8TTL - chains B and C of the 6 polymer chains in the assembly; structure by electron microscopy, 2.60 A resolution.

[Chain B (and C)]
Molecule: Microtubule-associated protein tau
Organism: Homo sapiens
Notes: chain C of this document is another copy of the same molecule, construct and numbering; everything in this record applies to it too
Reference sequence: P10636 (TAU_HUMAN), isoform P10636-6; residues 59-441 here correspond to UniProt positions 1-383 (UniProt number = residue number - 58)
Chain sequence (383 residues; each row starts with the number of its first residue):
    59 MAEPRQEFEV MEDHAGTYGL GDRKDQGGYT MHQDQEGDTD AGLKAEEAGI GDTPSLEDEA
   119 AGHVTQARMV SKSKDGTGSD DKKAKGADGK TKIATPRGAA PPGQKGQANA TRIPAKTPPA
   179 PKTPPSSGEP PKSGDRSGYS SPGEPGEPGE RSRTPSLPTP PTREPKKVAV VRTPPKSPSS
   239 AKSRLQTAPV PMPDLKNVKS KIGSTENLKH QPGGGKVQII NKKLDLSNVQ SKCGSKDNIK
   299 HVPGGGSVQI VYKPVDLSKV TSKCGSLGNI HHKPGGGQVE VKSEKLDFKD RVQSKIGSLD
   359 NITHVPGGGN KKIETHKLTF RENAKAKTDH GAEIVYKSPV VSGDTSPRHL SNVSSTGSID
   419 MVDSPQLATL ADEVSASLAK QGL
Disordered / not traced: 59-350, 441
Sequence notes: engineered mutation Glu202 (Ser144 in P10636), Glu205 (Thr147 in P10636), Glu208 (Ser150 in P10636)
Reported in the primary citation:
  - post-translational modification sites: Asp421
  - post-translational modification sites: Ser396, Ser400, Thr403, Ser404 (citing earlier work)

[Interface between chain B and chain C]
Pairs across the interface (216; chain B residue first):
  Ser352(B) - Ser352(C)
  Lys353(B) - Ser352(C)  hydrogen bond (backbone-backbone)
  Lys353(B) - Lys353(C)
  Lys353(B) - Ile354(C)
  Ile354(B) - Ile354(C)  hydrophobic
  Ile354(B) - Gly355(C)
  Ile354(B) - Ser356(C)  hydrogen bond (backbone-side chain)
  Ser356(B) - Ser356(C)
  Ser356(B) - Leu357(C)  hydrogen bond (backbone-backbone)
  Leu357(B) - Leu357(C)
  Asp358(B) - Leu357(C)  hydrogen bond (backbone-backbone)
  Asp358(B) - Asp358(C)
  Asp358(B) - Lys375(C)  salt bridge
  Asn359(B) - Asp358(C)  hydrogen bond (backbone-backbone)
  Asn359(B) - Asn359(C)  hydrogen bond
  Asn359(B) - Ile360(C)  hydrogen bond (backbone-backbone)
  Asn359(B) - Thr373(C)
  Asn359(B) - His374(C)  hydrogen bond (side chain-backbone)
  Asn359(B) - Lys375(C)
  Ile360(B) - Leu357(C)
  Ile360(B) - Ile360(C)
  Thr361(B) - Ile360(C)  hydrogen bond (backbone-backbone)
  Thr361(B) - Thr361(C)
  Thr361(B) - His362(C)  hydrogen bond (backbone-backbone)
  Thr361(B) - Glu372(C)
  Thr361(B) - Thr373(C)  hydrogen bond
  His362(B) - His362(C)
  His362(B) - Pro364(C)
  Val363(B) - His362(C)  hydrogen bond (backbone-backbone)
  Val363(B) - Val363(C)
  Val363(B) - Pro364(C)
  Val363(B) - Gly365(C)  hydrogen bond (backbone-backbone)
  Val363(B) - Asn368(C)
  Pro364(B) - Pro364(C)
  Pro364(B) - Gly365(C)
  Gly365(B) - Gly365(C)
  Gly365(B) - Asn368(C)  hydrogen bond (backbone-side chain)
  Gly366(B) - Gly366(C)
  Gly366(B) - Asn368(C)
  Gly367(B) - Gly366(C)  hydrogen bond (backbone-backbone)
  Gly367(B) - Gly367(C)
  Gly367(B) - Asn368(C)  hydrogen bond (backbone-side chain)
  Asn368(B) - Asn368(C)  hydrogen bond (backbone-side chain)
  Asn368(B) - Lys369(C)  hydrogen bond (backbone-backbone)
  Lys369(B) - Lys369(C)
  Lys370(B) - Lys369(C)  hydrogen bond (backbone-backbone)
  Lys370(B) - Lys370(C)
  Ile371(B) - Lys370(C)  hydrogen bond (backbone-backbone)
  Ile371(B) - Ile371(C)  hydrophobic
  Ile371(B) - Glu372(C)  hydrogen bond (backbone-backbone)
  Glu372(B) - Lys370(C)  salt bridge
  Glu372(B) - Glu372(C)
  Thr373(B) - Glu372(C)  hydrogen bond (backbone-backbone)
  Thr373(B) - Thr373(C)
  Thr373(B) - His374(C)  hydrogen bond (backbone-backbone)
  His374(B) - His374(C)
  His374(B) - Asp421(C)  salt bridge
  Lys375(B) - His374(C)  hydrogen bond (backbone-backbone)
  Lys375(B) - Lys375(C)
  Lys375(B) - Leu376(C)  hydrogen bond (backbone-backbone)
  Leu376(B) - Leu376(C)
  Leu376(B) - Asp421(C)
  Thr377(B) - Leu376(C)  hydrogen bond (backbone-backbone)
  Thr377(B) - Thr377(C)
  Thr377(B) - Phe378(C)  hydrogen bond (backbone-backbone)
  Phe378(B) - Phe378(C)  hydrophobic
  Phe378(B) - Pro423(C)  hydrophobic
  Arg379(B) - Phe378(C)  hydrogen bond (backbone-backbone)
  Arg379(B) - Arg379(C)
  Arg379(B) - Glu380(C)  hydrogen bond (backbone-backbone)
  Glu380(B) - Glu380(C)
  Asn381(B) - Phe378(C)  hydrogen bond (side chain-backbone)
  Asn381(B) - Arg379(C)
  Asn381(B) - Glu380(C)
  Asn381(B) - Asn381(C)  hydrogen bond (side chain-backbone)
  Asn381(B) - Leu425(C)
  Ala382(B) - Asn381(C)  hydrogen bond (backbone-backbone)
  Ala382(B) - Ala382(C)
  Ala382(B) - Thr427(C)
  Lys383(B) - Ala382(C)
  Lys383(B) - Lys383(C)
  Lys383(B) - Ala384(C)  hydrogen bond (backbone-backbone)
  Lys383(B) - Thr427(C)
  Ala384(B) - Ala384(C)
  Lys385(B) - Ala384(C)  hydrogen bond (backbone-backbone)
  Lys385(B) - Lys385(C)
  Lys385(B) - Thr386(C)  hydrogen bond (backbone-backbone)
  Thr386(B) - Thr386(C)  hydrogen bond (side chain-backbone)
  Asp387(B) - Thr386(C)  hydrogen bond (backbone-backbone)
  Asp387(B) - Asp387(C)
  Asp387(B) - His388(C)
  His388(B) - Asp387(C)
  His388(B) - His388(C)
  Gly389(B) - His388(C)  hydrogen bond (backbone-backbone)
  Ala390(B) - Thr386(C)
  Ala390(B) - Asp387(C)
  Ala390(B) - His388(C)  hydrogen bond (backbone-backbone)
  Ala390(B) - Ala390(C)
  Glu391(B) - Ala390(C)  hydrogen bond (backbone-backbone)
  Glu391(B) - Glu391(C)
  Glu391(B) - Ile392(C)  hydrogen bond (backbone-backbone)
  Ile392(B) - Thr386(C)
  Ile392(B) - Ile392(C)
  Ile392(B) - Leu428(C)  hydrophobic
  Val393(B) - Ile392(C)  hydrogen bond (backbone-backbone)
  Val393(B) - Val393(C)
  Val393(B) - Tyr394(C)  hydrogen bond (backbone-backbone)
  Val393(B) - Ser396(C)
  Tyr394(B) - Tyr394(C)  hydrophobic
  Tyr394(B) - Ala429(C)  hydrogen bond (side chain-backbone)
  Tyr394(B) - Asp430(C)
  Lys395(B) - Tyr394(C)  hydrogen bond (backbone-backbone)
  Lys395(B) - Lys395(C)
  Lys395(B) - Asp430(C)  salt bridge
  Ser396(B) - Ser396(C)
  Pro397(B) - Ser396(C)
  Pro397(B) - Pro397(C)
  Val398(B) - Pro397(C)  hydrogen bond (backbone-backbone)
  Val398(B) - Val398(C)
  Val398(B) - Val399(C)  hydrogen bond (backbone-backbone)
  Val399(B) - Val399(C)
  Ser400(B) - Val399(C)  hydrogen bond (backbone-backbone)
  Ser400(B) - Ser400(C)
  Gly401(B) - Val399(C)  hydrogen bond (backbone-backbone)
  Gly401(B) - Ser400(C)
  Gly401(B) - Gly401(C)
  Gly401(B) - Asp402(C)
  Asp402(B) - Asp402(C)  hydrogen bond (backbone-side chain)
  Asp402(B) - Thr403(C)  hydrogen bond (backbone-backbone)
  Thr403(B) - Thr403(C)
  Ser404(B) - Thr403(C)  hydrogen bond (backbone-backbone)
  Ser404(B) - Ser404(C)
  Ser404(B) - Pro405(C)
  Ser404(B) - Arg406(C)  hydrogen bond
  Pro405(B) - Pro405(C)
  Arg406(B) - Pro405(C)  hydrogen bond (backbone-backbone)
  Arg406(B) - Arg406(C)
  Arg406(B) - His407(C)  hydrogen bond (backbone-backbone)
  His407(B) - His407(C)
  His407(B) - Leu408(C)
  Leu408(B) - Pro405(C)
  Leu408(B) - Leu408(C)
  Ser409(B) - Leu408(C)  hydrogen bond (backbone-backbone)
  Ser409(B) - Ser409(C)
  Ser409(B) - Asn410(C)  hydrogen bond (backbone-backbone)
  Asn410(B) - Asn410(C)  hydrogen bond
  Val411(B) - Asn410(C)  hydrogen bond (backbone-backbone)
  Val411(B) - Val411(C)
  Val411(B) - Ser412(C)  hydrogen bond (backbone-backbone)
  Ser412(B) - Ser412(C)
  Ser413(B) - Ser412(C)  hydrogen bond (backbone-backbone)
  Ser413(B) - Ser413(C)
  Ser413(B) - Thr414(C)  hydrogen bond (backbone-backbone)
  Thr414(B) - Thr414(C)
  Gly415(B) - Thr414(C)  hydrogen bond (backbone-backbone)
  Gly415(B) - Gly415(C)  hydrogen bond (backbone-backbone)
  Ser416(B) - Gly415(C)  hydrogen bond (backbone-backbone)
  Ser416(B) - Ser416(C)
  Ser416(B) - Ile417(C)  hydrogen bond (backbone-backbone)
  Ile417(B) - Ile417(C)
  Asp418(B) - Ile417(C)  hydrogen bond (backbone-backbone)
  Asp418(B) - Asp418(C)
  Asp418(B) - Met419(C)  hydrogen bond (backbone-backbone)
  Met419(B) - Met419(C)
  Val420(B) - Met419(C)  hydrogen bond (backbone-backbone)
  Val420(B) - Val420(C)
  Val420(B) - Asp421(C)  hydrogen bond (backbone-backbone)
  Asp421(B) - Asp421(C)
  Ser422(B) - Met419(C)  hydrogen bond (side chain-backbone)
  Ser422(B) - Ser422(C)
  Ser422(B) - Pro423(C)
  Pro423(B) - Pro423(C)
  Pro423(B) - Gln424(C)  hydrogen bond (backbone-backbone)
  Gln424(B) - Gln424(C)  hydrogen bond
  Leu425(B) - Gln424(C)  hydrogen bond (backbone-backbone)
  Leu425(B) - Leu425(C)
  Leu425(B) - Ala426(C)  hydrogen bond (backbone-backbone)
  Ala426(B) - Ala426(C)
  Thr427(B) - Ala426(C)  hydrogen bond (backbone-backbone)
  Thr427(B) - Thr427(C)
  Thr427(B) - Leu428(C)  hydrogen bond (backbone-backbone)
  Leu428(B) - Leu428(C)
  Leu428(B) - Ala429(C)
  Ala429(B) - Ala426(C)
  Ala429(B) - Ala429(C)
  Asp430(B) - Ala429(C)
  Asp430(B) - Asp430(C)
  Glu431(B) - Asp430(C)  hydrogen bond (backbone-backbone)
  Val432(B) - Gln424(C)
  Val432(B) - Ala426(C)  hydrophobic
  Val432(B) - Asp430(C)  hydrogen bond (backbone-backbone)
  Val432(B) - Val432(C)
  Ser433(B) - Gln424(C)  hydrogen bond (backbone-side chain)
  Ser433(B) - Val432(C)  hydrogen bond (backbone-backbone)
  Ser433(B) - Ser433(C)
  Ser433(B) - Ala434(C)
  Ala434(B) - Ser433(C)
  Ala434(B) - Ala434(C)  hydrogen bond (backbone-backbone)
  Ala434(B) - Ser435(C)  hydrogen bond (backbone-backbone)
  Ser435(B) - Ile417(C)
  Ser435(B) - Ser435(C)
  Leu436(B) - Ser412(C)  hydrogen bond (backbone-side chain)
  Leu436(B) - Ser435(C)  hydrogen bond (backbone-backbone)
  Leu436(B) - Leu436(C)
  Leu436(B) - Ala437(C)  hydrogen bond (backbone-backbone)
  Ala437(B) - Asn410(C)
  Ala437(B) - Ala437(C)
  Lys438(B) - Asn410(C)  hydrogen bond (backbone-side chain)
  Lys438(B) - Glu431(C)  salt bridge
  Lys438(B) - Ala437(C)  hydrogen bond (backbone-backbone)
  Lys438(B) - Lys438(C)
  Lys438(B) - Gln439(C)  hydrogen bond (backbone-backbone)
  Gln439(B) - Leu408(C)
  Gln439(B) - Asn410(C)
  Gln439(B) - Gln439(C)  hydrogen bond
  Gly440(B) - Gln439(C)  hydrogen bond (backbone-backbone)
Other interface residues (no listed pair), chain B (89 interface residues in all): Gln351
Other interface residues (no listed pair), chain C (88 interface residues in all): Gln351

[In short]
89 residues of chain B face 88 of chain C across their interface, with 91 hydrogen bonds and 5 salt bridges.
Among the polar pairs are Asp358(B)-Lys375(C), Glu372(B)-Lys370(C) and His374(B)-Asp421(C). The paper reports
modification sites Asp421(B), Ser396(B) and Ser400(B) among others.
Both chains are Microtubule-associated protein tau (Homo sapiens). Entry 8TTL (AT8-Phosphomimetic Tau
Filaments (Full-length, Cofactor-Free 0N4R Tau S202E, T205E, S208E)) was determined by electron microscopy
together with 8TTN from the same study.
